Entry 7BGB (electron microscopy, 3.40 A resolution); this record covers chains K and G of the 10 polymer chains in the assembly.

# Chain K
Name: Telomerase Cajal body protein 1
Source organism: Homo sapiens
Reference sequence: Q9BUR4 (TCAB1_HUMAN); residues 1-548 here = UniProt positions 1-548
Amino-acid sequence (548 residues; row label = number of the first residue in the row):
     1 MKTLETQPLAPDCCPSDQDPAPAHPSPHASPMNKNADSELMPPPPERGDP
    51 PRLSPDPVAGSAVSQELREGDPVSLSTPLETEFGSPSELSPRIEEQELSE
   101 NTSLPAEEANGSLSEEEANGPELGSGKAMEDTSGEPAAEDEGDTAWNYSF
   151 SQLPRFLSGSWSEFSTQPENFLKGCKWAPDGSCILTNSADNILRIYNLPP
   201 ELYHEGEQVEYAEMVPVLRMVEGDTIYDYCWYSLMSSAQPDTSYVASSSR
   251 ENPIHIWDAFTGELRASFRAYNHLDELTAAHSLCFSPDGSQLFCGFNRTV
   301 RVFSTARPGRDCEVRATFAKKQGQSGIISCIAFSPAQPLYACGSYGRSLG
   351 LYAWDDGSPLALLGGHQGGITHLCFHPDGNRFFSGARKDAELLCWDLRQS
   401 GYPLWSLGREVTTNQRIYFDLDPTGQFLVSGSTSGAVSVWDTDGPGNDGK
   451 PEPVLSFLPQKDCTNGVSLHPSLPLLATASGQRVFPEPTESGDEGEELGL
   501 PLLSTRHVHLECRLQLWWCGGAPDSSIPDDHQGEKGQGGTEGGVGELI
Disordered / not traced: 1-150, 199-209, 318-324, 442-452, 486-503, 511-548
Reported in the primary citation:
  - binding site for the 451-nt RNA strand: R387

# Chain G
Name: H/ACA ribonucleoprotein complex subunit DKC1
Source organism: Homo sapiens
Notes: EC 5.4.99.-
Reference sequence: O60832 (DKC1_HUMAN); residue numbers follow UniProt; this construct covers 1-514
Amino-acid sequence (514 residues; each row starts with the number of its first residue):
     1 MADAEVIILPKKHKKKKERKSLPEEDVAEIQHAEEFLIKPESKVAKLDTS
    51 QWPLLLKNFDKLNVRTTHYTPLACGSNPLKREIGDYIRTGFINLDKPSNP
   101 SSHEVVAWIRRILRVEKTGHSGTLDPKVTGCLIVCIERATRLVKSQQSAG
   151 KEYVGIVRLHNAIEGGTQLSRALETLTGALFQRPPLIAAVKRQLRVRTIY
   201 ESKMIEYDPERRLGIFWVSCEAGTYIRTLCVHLGLLLGVGGQMQELRRVR
   251 SGVMSEKDHMVTMHDVLDAQWLYDNHKDESYLRRVVYPLEKLLTSHKRLV
   301 MKDSAVNAICYGAKIMLPGVLRYEDGIEVNQEIVVITTKGEAICMAIALM
   351 TTAVISTCDHGIVAKIKRVIMERDTYPRKWGLGPKASQKKLMIKQGLLDK
   401 HGKPTDSTPATWKQEYVDYSESAKKEVVAEVVKAPQVVAEAAKTAKRKRE
   451 SESESDETPPAAPQLIKKEKKKSKKDKKAKAGLESGAEPGDGDSDTTKKK
   501 KKKKKAKEVELVSE
Disordered / not traced: 1-47, 186-191, 393-514
Reported in the primary citation:
  - self-association interface (contacts with another copy of this molecule): T352 to T357

# Chain K / chain G interface
Pairs across the interface - 9 pairs, chain K then chain G:
  E222(K) with R212(G)
  G223(K) with E210(G)
  D224(K) with R158(G), salt bridge
  E251(K) with R158(G)
  N252(K) with H160(G)
  P253(K) with H160(G)
  L264(K) with N161(G)
  D275(K) with R227(G), hydrogen bond (backbone-side chain)
  E276(K) with R227(G)
Also at the interface, not in a pair above, chain K (12 interface residues in all): V221, L274, L277
Also at the interface, not in a pair above, chain G (9 interface residues in all): L159, Q242, Q244

# Summary
12 residues of chain K and 9 residues of chain G are in contact, with 1 hydrogen bond and 1 salt bridge. Polar
pairs include D224(K)-R158(G) and D275(K)-R227(G). From the paper: a binding site for the 451-nt RNA strand at
R387(K); a self-association interface involving T352(G).
Chain K is Telomerase Cajal body protein 1 and chain G is H/ACA ribonucleoprotein complex subunit DKC1, both
from Homo sapiens; the structure, The H/ACA RNP lobe of human telomerase, was determined by electron
microscopy, deposited together with 7BG9.
